PDB entry 7WTJ | electron microscopy, 4.20 A resolution (low resolution: residue-level contacts below are approximate; hydrogen-bond / salt-bridge calls are withheld) | chains H and L of the 3 polymer chains in the assembly

== Chain H ==
Protein: Heavy chain of XGv286
Source organism: Homo sapiens
Amino-acid sequence (118 residues; each row starts with the number of its first residue):
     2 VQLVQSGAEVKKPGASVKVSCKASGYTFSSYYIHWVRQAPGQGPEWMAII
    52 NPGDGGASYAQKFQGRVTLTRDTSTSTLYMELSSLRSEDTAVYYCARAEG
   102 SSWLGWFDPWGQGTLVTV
Disulfides: Cys22-Cys96

== Chain L ==
Protein: Light chain of XGv286
Source organism: Homo sapiens
Amino-acid sequence (109 residues; row label = number of the first residue in the row):
     2 SVLTQPPSASGTPGQRVTISCSGSSSNIGSNYVYWYQQLPGTAPKLLIYR
    52 NNQRPSGVPDRFSGSRSGTSASLAISGLRSEDEADYYCAAWDDGLSGSGW
   102 VFGGGTKLT
Disulfides: Cys22-Cys89

== How chain H and chain L interact ==
Pairs across the interface (19; chain H residue first):
  His35(H) - Trp101(L)
  Gly44(H) - Gly105(L)
  Pro45(H) - Phe103(L)
  Trp47(H) - Gly100(L)
  Trp47(H) - Trp101(L)
  Gln62(H) - Ser97(L)
  Tyr95(H) - Pro45(L)
  Trp104(H) - Trp92(L)
  Gly106(H) - Tyr35(L)
  Gly106(H) - Trp101(L)
  Trp107(H) - Tyr35(L)
  Trp107(H) - Tyr50(L)
  Trp107(H) - Arg51(L)
  Phe108(H) - Tyr37(L)
  Phe108(H) - Leu47(L)
  Phe108(H) - Trp101(L)
  Pro110(H) - Lys46(L)
  Trp111(H) - Pro45(L)
  Gly112(H) - Ala44(L)
Interface residues without a listed pair, chain H (16 interface residues in all): Gln39, Gln43, Leu105
Interface residues without a listed pair, chain L (20 interface residues in all): Asn32, Thr43, Tyr88, Gly98, Ser99, Gly104

== Overview ==
Chain H and chain L form an interface of 16 and 20 residues respectively.
Here chain H is Heavy chain of XGv286 and chain L is Light chain of XGv286, both from Homo sapiens. Entry 7WTJ
(SARS-CoV-2 Omicron variant spike RBD in complex with Fab XGv286) was determined by electron microscopy
together with 7WTF, 7WTG and 7WTK from the same study.
